PDB entry 7L5L | X-ray diffraction, 2.01 A resolution | chain A

[Chain A]
Name: Lipocalin family protein
From: Escherichia coli
UniProtKB: A0A768MZ64 (A0A768MZ64_ECOLX); numbering as in UniProt (aligned over 20-177)
Amino-acid sequence (177 residues; each row starts with the number of its first residue):
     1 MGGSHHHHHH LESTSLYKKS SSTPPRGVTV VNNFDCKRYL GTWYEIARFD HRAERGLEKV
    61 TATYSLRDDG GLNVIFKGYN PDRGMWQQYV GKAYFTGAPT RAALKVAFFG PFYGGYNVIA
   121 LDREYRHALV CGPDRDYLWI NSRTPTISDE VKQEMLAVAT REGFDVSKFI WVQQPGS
Not modelled in the structure: 1-20
Differences from the reference sequence: expression tag (1-19); engineered mutation Ser22 (Pro in A0A768MZ64), Cys36 (Ala in A0A768MZ64), Ala53 (Phe in A0A768MZ64), Phe76 (Asn in A0A768MZ64), Tyr89 (Ser in A0A768MZ64), Val90 (Glu in A0A768MZ64), Asn141 (Leu in A0A768MZ64)
What the authors report for this chain:
  - mutagenesis - V90E: decreased stability

[Overview]
The paper reports that V90E reduces stability.
Chain A is Lipocalin family protein (Escherichia coli); the structure, Crystal structure of the DiB-RM
protein, was determined by X-ray diffraction together with 7L5K and 7L5M from the same study.
